PDB entry 7L8F | electron microscopy, 3.66 A resolution | chains C and D of the 8 polymer chains in the assembly

[Chain C]
Name: Envelope glycoprotein gp160
Organism: Human immunodeficiency virus 1
Notes: fragment: GP120 domain, residues 30-661
UniProtKB: Q2N0S5 (Q2N0S5_9HIV1); the construct lacks a stretch of the UniProt sequence and is renumbered around it, so the offset changes along the chain: 31-141 = UniProt 30-140; 150-185 = UniProt 141-176; 188-309 = UniProt 187-308; 312-323 = UniProt 309-320; 2 more segments
Sequence (664 residues; numbered -1 to 664 plus 11 insertion-coded residues; 13 numbers in that range are skipped by the numbering (no residue carries them; nothing is unmodelled there); the number before each row is that of its first residue; a row labelled like 185A-185J holds insertion residues (185A, then the next letters in order); numbers below 1 keep their minus sign (Met-1 is residue -1)):
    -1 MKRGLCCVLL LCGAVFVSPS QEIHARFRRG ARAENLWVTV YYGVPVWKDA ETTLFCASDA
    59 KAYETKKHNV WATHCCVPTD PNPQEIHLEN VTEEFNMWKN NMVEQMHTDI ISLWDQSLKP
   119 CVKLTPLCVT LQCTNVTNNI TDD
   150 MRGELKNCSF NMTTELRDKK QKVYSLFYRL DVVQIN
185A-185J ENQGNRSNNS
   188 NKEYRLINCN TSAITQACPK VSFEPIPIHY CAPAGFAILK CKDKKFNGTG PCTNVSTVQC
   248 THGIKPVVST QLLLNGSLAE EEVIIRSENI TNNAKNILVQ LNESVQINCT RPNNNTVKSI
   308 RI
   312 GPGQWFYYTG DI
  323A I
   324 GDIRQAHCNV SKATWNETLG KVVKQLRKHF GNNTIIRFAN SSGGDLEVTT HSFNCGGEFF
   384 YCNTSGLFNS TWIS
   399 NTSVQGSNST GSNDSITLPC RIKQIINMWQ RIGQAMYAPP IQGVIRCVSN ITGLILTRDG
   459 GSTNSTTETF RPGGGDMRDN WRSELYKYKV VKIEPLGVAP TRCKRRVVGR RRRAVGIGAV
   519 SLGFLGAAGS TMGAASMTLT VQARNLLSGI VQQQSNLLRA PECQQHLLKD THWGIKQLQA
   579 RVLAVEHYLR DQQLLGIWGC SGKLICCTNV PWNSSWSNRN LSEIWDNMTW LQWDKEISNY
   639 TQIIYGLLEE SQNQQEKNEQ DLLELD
Disordered / not traced: -1 to 32, 60-63, 185A-185J, 399-409, 506-664
Cystine bridges: Cys54-Cys73, Cys119-Cys205, Cys126-Cys196, Cys131-Cys157, Cys218-Cys247, Cys228-Cys239, Cys296-Cys331, Cys378-Cys445, Cys385-Cys418
Glycans and other covalent adducts: N-acetylglucosamine (NAG) linked to Asn88, Asn133, Asn156, Asn160, Asn197, Asn234, Asn241, Asn276, Asn289, Asn295, Asn301, Asn332, Asn339, Asn363, Asn386, Asn392, Asn448; glycan linked to Asn262
Differences from the reference sequence: initiating methionine (-1); expression tag (0-30); conflict Lys64 (Glu63 in Q2N0S5), Cys73 (Ala72 in Q2N0S5), Thr240 (Pro239 in Q2N0S5), 20 further conflict positions vs the reference (Q2N0S5) not listed
What the authors report for this chain:
  - post-translational modification sites: Asn156, Asn301

[Chain D]
Name: Envelope glycoprotein gp160
Organism: Human immunodeficiency virus 1
Notes: fragment: GP120 domain, residues 30-661
UniProtKB: Q2N0S5 (Q2N0S5_9HIV1); residues 33-664 here correspond to UniProt positions 30-661 (UniProt number = residue number - 3)
Sequence (664 residues; numbered 1 to 664; the number before each row is that of its first residue):
     1 MKRGLCCVLL LCGAVFVSPS QEIHARFRRG ARAENLWVTV YYGVPVWKDA ETTLFCASDA
    61 KAYETKKHNV WATHCCVPTD PNPQEIHLEN VTEEFNMWKN NMVEQMHTDI ISLWDQSLKP
   121 CVKLTPLCVT LQCTNVTNNI TDDMRGELKN CSFNMTTELR DKKQKVYSLF YRLDVVQINE
   181 NQGNRSNNSN KEYRLINCNT SAITQACPKV SFEPIPIHYC APAGFAILKC KDKKFNGTGP
   241 CTNVSTVQCT HGIKPVVSTQ LLLNGSLAEE EVIIRSENIT NNAKNILVQL NESVQINCTR
   301 PNNNTVKSIR IGPGQWFYYT GDIIGDIRQA HCNVSKATWN ETLGKVVKQL RKHFGNNTII
   361 RFANSSGGDL EVTTHSFNCG GEFFYCNTSG LFNSTWISNT SVQGSNSTGS NDSITLPCRI
   421 KQIINMWQRI GQAMYAPPIQ GVIRCVSNIT GLILTRDGGS TNSTTETFRP GGGDMRDNWR
   481 SELYKYKVVK IEPLGVAPTR CKRRVVGRRR RAVGIGAVSL GFLGAAGSTM GAASMTLTVQ
   541 ARNLLSGIVQ QQSNLLRAPE CQQHLLKDTH WGIKQLQARV LAVEHYLRDQ QLLGIWGCSG
   601 KLICCTNVPW NSSWSNRNLS EIWDNMTWLQ WDKEISNYTQ IIYGLLEESQ NQQEKNEQDL
   661 LELD
Disordered / not traced: 1-520, 550-567, 662-664
Cystine bridges: Cys598-Cys604
Glycans and other covalent adducts: N-acetylglucosamine (NAG) linked to Asn611, Asn618, Asn637
Differences from the reference sequence: initiating methionine (1); expression tag (2-32); conflict Lys66 (Glu63 in Q2N0S5), Cys75 (Ala72 in Q2N0S5), Thr242 (Pro239 in Q2N0S5), 20 further conflict positions vs the reference (Q2N0S5) not listed

[Interface between chain C and chain D]
Residue-residue contacts (87; chain C residue first):
  Leu34(C) with Pro609(D); Trp610(D), hydrogen bond (backbone-backbone); Leu619(D), hydrophobic
  Trp35(C) with Thr606(D); Asn607(D); Val608(D); Pro609(D)
  Val36(C) with Thr606(D), hydrogen bond (backbone-side chain); Val608(D), hydrogen bond (backbone-backbone); Pro609(D); Trp610(D), hydrophobic; Trp614(D), hydrophobic
  Thr37(C) with Cys604(D), hydrogen bond (side chain-backbone)
  Val38(C) with Leu593(D), hydrophobic; Trp596(D), hydrophobic; Leu602(D); Ile603(D); Cys604(D), hydrogen bond (backbone-backbone); Thr606(D)
  Tyr39(C) with Leu537(D), hydrophobic; Leu602(D); Ile603(D), hydrophobic; Trp623(D), hydrophobic; Trp628(D), hydrophobic
  Tyr40(C) with Leu537(D); Ala541(D), hydrophobic; Tyr586(D); Gln590(D); Leu602(D), hydrogen bond (backbone-backbone)
  Gly41(C) with Leu537(D); Gln540(D), hydrogen bond (backbone-side chain)
  Val42(C) with Leu537(D); Trp628(D), hydrophobic
  Pro43(C) with Leu523(D), hydrophobic; Ala526(D)
  Val44(C) with Trp628(D), hydrophobic; Leu629(D)
  Trp45(C) with Ala526(D), hydrophobic; Leu629(D)
  Lys46(C) with Asp632(D), salt bridge
  Phe53(C) with Gln575(D)
  His72(C) with Asp568(D), salt bridge; Trp571(D)
  Ile84(C) with Gly521(D); Phe522(D)
  Leu86(C) with Leu523(D)
  Glu87(C) with Gly527(D)
  Val89(C) with Ala526(D); Gly527(D)
  Gln114(C) with Asp568(D), hydrogen bond
  Ala221(C) with Leu544(D); Gly547(D); Ile548(D); Ala582(D)
  Gly222(C) with Leu544(D)
  Lys490(C) with His585(D)
  Ile491(C) with Leu523(D), hydrophobic
  Leu494(C) with Asp589(D); Leu593(D), hydrophobic
  Val496(C) with Trp610(D), hydrophobic; Trp628(D); Trp631(D), hydrogen bond (backbone-side chain); Ile635(D)
  Ala497(C) with Met530(D), hydrophobic; Trp610(D); Trp623(D), hydrophobic; Trp628(D), hydrophobic; Trp631(D)
  Pro498(C) with Trp610(D); Leu619(D); Ile622(D), hydrophobic; Trp623(D), hydrogen bond (backbone-side chain); Trp631(D)
  Arg500(C) with Leu619(D)
  Cys501(C) with Cys605(D), disulfide
  Lys502(C) with Asn607(D)
  Arg503(C) with Trp596(D), hydrogen bond (side chain-backbone); Gly597(D), hydrogen bond (side chain-backbone); Cys598(D); Cys604(D), hydrogen bond; Cys605(D), hydrogen bond (side chain-backbone); Thr606(D), hydrogen bond (backbone-backbone); Asn607(D), hydrogen bond (backbone-side chain); Gln650(D), hydrogen bond; Gln653(D)
  Val505(C) with Asn607(D); Gln653(D)
Also at the interface, not in a pair above, chain C (42 interface residues in all): Thr51, Leu52, Asn88, Asp107, Ala224, Thr244, Pro493, Gly495, Thr499
Also at the interface, not in a pair above, chain D (52 interface residues in all): Gly524, Ala525, Ala533, Lys574, Leu592, Ile642, Tyr643, Leu646
Cross-chain cystine bridges: Cys501(C)-Cys605(D)

[Summary]
The interface between chain C and chain D involves 42 residues on one side and 52 on the other, with 1
disulfide bond, 17 hydrogen bonds and 2 salt bridges. Polar pairs include Lys46(C)-Asp632(D),
His72(C)-Asp568(D) and Val36(C)-Thr606(D). The paper reports modification sites Asn156(C) and Asn301(C).
Both chains are Envelope glycoprotein gp160 (Human immunodeficiency virus 1). Entry 7L8F (BG505 SOSIP.v5.2(7S)
in complex with the polyclonal Fab pAbC-2 from animal Rh.33172 (Wk38 time point)) was determined by electron
microscopy, deposited together with 7L7T, 7L7U, 7L85, 7L86, 7L87, 7L88 and 15 further entries.
